Entry 7EMJ (X-ray diffraction, 2.33 A resolution); this record covers chains B and C of the 6 polymer chains in the assembly.

[Chain B]
Name: Tubulin beta chain
Organism: Sus scrofa
Reference sequence: P02554 (TBB_PIG); the author numbering skips numbers that UniProt does not, so the offset changes along the chain: 1-42 = UniProt 1-42; 45-360 = UniProt 43-358; 369-455 = UniProt 359-445
Amino-acid sequence (445 residues; each row starts with the number of its first residue; note: 10 numbers in that range are skipped by the numbering (no residue carries them; nothing is unmodelled there)):
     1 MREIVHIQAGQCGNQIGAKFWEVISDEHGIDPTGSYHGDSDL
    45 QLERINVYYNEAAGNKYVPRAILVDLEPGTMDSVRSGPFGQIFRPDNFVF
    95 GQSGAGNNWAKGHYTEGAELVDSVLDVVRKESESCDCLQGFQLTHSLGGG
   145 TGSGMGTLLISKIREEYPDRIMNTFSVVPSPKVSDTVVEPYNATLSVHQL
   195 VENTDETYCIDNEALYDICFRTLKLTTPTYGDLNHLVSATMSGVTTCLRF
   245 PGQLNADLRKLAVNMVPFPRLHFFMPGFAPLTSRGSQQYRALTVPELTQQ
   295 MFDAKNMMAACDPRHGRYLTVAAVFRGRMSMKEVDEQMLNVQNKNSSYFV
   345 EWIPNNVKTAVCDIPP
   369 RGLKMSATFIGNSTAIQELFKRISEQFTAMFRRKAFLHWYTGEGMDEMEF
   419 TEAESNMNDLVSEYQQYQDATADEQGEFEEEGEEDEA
Not modelled in the structure: 247-248, 280-281, 441-455
Ion coordination: Mg2+: Gln11 (together with GDP); Ca2+ near Glu113 (its only coordinating residue here)
Residues lining bound ligands:
  - GDP (guanosine-5'-diphosphate): Gly10, Gln11, Cys12, Gln15, Ile16, Asp69, Asn101, Ser140, Gly142, Gly143, Gly144, Thr145, Gly146, Val171, Pro173, Val177, Ser178, Asp179, Glu183, Asn206, Leu209, Tyr224, Leu227, Asn228
  - J6L (8,8-dimethyl-3-(2,4,5-trimethoxyphenyl)pyrano[2,3-f]chromen-4-one): Ile4, Tyr52, Gln136, Asn167, Thr168, Phe169, Glu200, Tyr202, Val238, Cys241, Leu242, Leu252, Leu255, Met259, Phe268, Ala316, Ala317, Val318, Lys352, Thr353, Ala354, Ile378
UniProt features mapped onto this chain:
  - motif: Met1 to Ile4 (MREI motif)
  - binding site (GTP): Gln11, Glu71, Ser140, Gly144, Thr145, Gly146, Asn206, Asn228
  - binding site (Mg(2+)): Glu71
  - modified residue: Ser40 (Phosphoserine), Lys60 (N6-acetyllysine), Ser174 (Phosphoserine), Thr287 (Phosphothreonine), Thr292 (Phosphothreonine), Arg320 (Omega-N-methylarginine), Glu448 (5-glutamyl polyglutamate)
  - cross-link (Glycyl lysine isopeptide (Lys-Gly)): Lys60 (interchain with G-Cter in ubiquitin), Lys326 (interchain with G-Cter in ubiquitin)

[Chain C]
Name: Tubulin alpha-1B chain
Organism: Sus scrofa
Reference sequence: Q2XVP4 (TBA1B_PIG); residues 1-451 here = UniProt positions 1-451
Amino-acid sequence (451 residues; numbered 1 to 451; the number before each row is that of its first residue):
     1 MRECISIHVGQAGVQIGNACWELYCLEHGIQPDGQMPSDKTIGGGDDSFN
    51 TFFSETGAGKHVPRAVFVDLEPTVIDEVRTGTYRQLFHPEQLITGKEDAA
   101 NNYARGHYTIGKEIIDLVLDRIRKLADQCTGLQGFLVFHSFGGGTGSGFT
   151 SLLMERLSVDYGKKSKLEFSIYPAPQVSTAVVEPYNSILTTHTTLEHSDC
   201 AFMVDNEAIYDICRRNLDIERPTYTNLNRLISQIVSSITASLRFDGALNV
   251 DLTEFQTNLVPYPRIHFPLATYAPVISAEKAYHEQLSVAEITNACFEPAN
   301 QMVKCDPRHGKYMACCLLYRGDVVPKDVNAAIATIKTKRSIQFVDWCPTG
   351 FKVGINYQPPTVVPGGDLAKVQRAVCMLSNTTAIAEAWARLDHKFDLMYA
   401 KRAFVHWYVGEGMEEGEFSEAREDMAALEKDYEEVGVDSVEGEGEEEGEE
   451 Y
Not modelled in the structure: 441-451
Ion coordination: Ca2+: Asp39, Thr41, Gly44, Glu55
Residues lining bound ligands: GTP (guanosine-5'-triphosphate): Gly10, Gln11, Ala12, Gln15, Ile16, Asp69, Asp98, Ala99, Ala100, Asn101, Ser140, Gly142, Gly143, Gly144, Thr145, Gly146, Ile171, Pro173, Val177, Ser178, Thr179, Glu183, Asn206, Tyr224, Leu227, Asn228, Ile231
UniProt features mapped onto this chain:
  - motif: Met1 to Cys4 (MREC motif)
  - active site: Glu254
  - binding site (GTP): Gly10, Gln11, Ala12, Gln15, Glu71, Ala99, Ser140, Gly143, Gly144, Thr145, Gly146, Thr179, Glu183, Asn206, Tyr224, Asn228, Leu252
  - binding site (Mg(2+)): Glu71
  - site: Tyr451 (Involved in polymerization)
  - modified residue: Lys40 (N6,N6,N6-trimethyllysine), Ser48 (Phosphoserine), Ser232 (Phosphoserine), Tyr282 (3'-nitrotyrosine), Arg339 (Omega-N-methylarginine), Ser439 (Phosphoserine), Glu443 (5-glutamyl polyglutamate), Glu445 (5-glutamyl polyglutamate), Tyr451 (3'-nitrotyrosine)
  - cross-link (Glycyl lysine isopeptide (Lys-Gly)): Lys326 (interchain with G-Cter in ubiquitin), Lys370 (interchain with G-Cter in ubiquitin)

[How chain B and chain C interact]
Contacting residue pairs (38):
  Gln96(B) with Met1(C)
  Asn101(B) with Glu254(C)
  Asp179(B) with Glu254(C); Lys352(C), hydrogen bond (backbone-side chain)
  Thr180(B) with Glu254(C); Asn258(C)
  Val181(B) with Asn258(C), hydrogen bond (backbone-side chain); Pro348(C), hydrophobic
  Thr221(B) with Lys326(C); Asn329(C)
  Ala397(B) with Trp346(C)
  Met398(B) with Trp346(C)
  Arg400(B) with Asp345(C), salt bridge; Ser439(C), hydrogen bond
  Arg401(B) with Tyr262(C), hydrogen bond (backbone-side chain); Trp346(C); Glu434(C), hydrogen bond (side chain-backbone); Val435(C); Val437(C), hydrogen bond (side chain-backbone); Asp438(C); Ser439(C), hydrogen bond
  Lys402(B) with Tyr262(C)
  Ala403(B) with Pro261(C); Tyr262(C); Trp346(C), hydrophobic
  Phe404(B) with Thr257(C); Asn258(C); Val260(C); Pro261(C), hydrogen bond (backbone-backbone); Trp346(C), hydrophobic
  His406(B) with Val260(C), hydrogen bond (side chain-backbone); Pro261(C); Tyr262(C); Pro263(C)
  Trp407(B) with Gln256(C); Thr257(C), hydrogen bond (side chain-backbone); Val260(C)
  Gly410(B) with Lys163(C), hydrogen bond (backbone-side chain)
Other interface residues (no listed pair), chain B (19 interface residues in all): Ser97, Gly100, Val182
Other interface residues (no listed pair), chain C (24 interface residues in all): Arg2, Pro325, Cys347

[Overview]
19 residues of chain B and 24 residues of chain C are in contact, with 11 hydrogen bonds and 1 salt bridge.
Polar contacts include Arg400(B)-Asp345(C), Asp179(B)-Lys352(C) and Val181(B)-Asn258(C). Chain B binds
compound J6L and GDP. Bound to chain C: GTP.
Here chain B is Tubulin beta chain and chain C is Tubulin alpha-1B chain, both from Sus scrofa. Entry 7EMJ
(Crystal structure of T2R-TTL-Barbigerone complex) was determined by X-ray diffraction.
